PDB entry 5S4V | X-ray diffraction, 2.30 A resolution | chains A and E of the 6 polymer chains in the assembly

Chain A:
Name: Tubulin alpha-1B chain
Source organism: Bos taurus
Reference sequence: P81947 (TBA1B_BOVIN); residue numbers follow UniProt; this construct covers 1-451
Chain sequence (451 residues; numbered 1 to 451; the number before each row is that of its first residue):
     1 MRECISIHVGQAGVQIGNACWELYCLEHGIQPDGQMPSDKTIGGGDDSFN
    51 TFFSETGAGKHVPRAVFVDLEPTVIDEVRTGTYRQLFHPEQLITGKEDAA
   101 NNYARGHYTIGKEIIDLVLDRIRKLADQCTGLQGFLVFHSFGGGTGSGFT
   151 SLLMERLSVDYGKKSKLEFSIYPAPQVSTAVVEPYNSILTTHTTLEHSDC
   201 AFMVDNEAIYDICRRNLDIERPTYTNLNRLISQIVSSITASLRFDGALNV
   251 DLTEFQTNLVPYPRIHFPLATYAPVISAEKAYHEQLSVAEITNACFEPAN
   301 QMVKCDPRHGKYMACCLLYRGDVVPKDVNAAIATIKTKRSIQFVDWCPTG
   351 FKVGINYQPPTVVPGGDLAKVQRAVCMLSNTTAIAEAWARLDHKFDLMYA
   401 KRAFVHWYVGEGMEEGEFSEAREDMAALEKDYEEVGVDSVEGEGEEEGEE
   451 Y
Unresolved in the structure: 439-451
Metal / ion sites: Ca2+: D39, T41, G44, E55
Ligand contacts: GTP (guanosine-5'-triphosphate): G10, Q11, A12, Q15, I16, D69, D98, A99, A100, N101, S140, G142, G143, G144, T145, G146, I171, P173, V177, S178, E183, N206, Y224, L227, N228, I231
Reported in the primary citation:
  - binding site for N-(2-hydroxyphenyl)acetamide: T257

Chain E:
Name: Stathmin-4
Source organism: Rattus norvegicus
Reference sequence: P63043 (STMN4_RAT); residues 5-145 here correspond to UniProt positions 49-189 (UniProt number = residue number + 44)
Chain sequence (143 residues; row label = number of the first residue in the row):
     3 MADMEVIELNKCTSGQSFEVILKPPSFDGVPEFNASLPRRRDPSLEEIQK
    53 KLEAAEERRKYQEAELLKHLAEKREHEREVIQKAIEENNNFIKMAKEKLA
   103 QKMESNKENREAHLAAMLERLQEKDKHAEEVRKNKELKEEASR
Unresolved in the structure: 3-5, 29-43, 144-145
Construct notes: initiating methionine (3); expression tag (4)

How chain A and chain E interact:
Pairs across the interface - 60 pairs, chain A then chain E:
  Y108(A) with K53(E); A57(E), hydrophobic
  T109(A) with R61(E), hydrogen bond
  K112(A) with L54(E); E55(E); E58(E), salt bridge
  E113(A) with E58(E)
  L152(A) with I50(E), hydrophobic
  E155(A) with I50(E); K53(E), salt bridge
  R156(A) with L47(E)
  S158(A) with D44(E)
  V159(A) with P45(E)
  H197(A) with D44(E), salt bridge; P45(E)
  D245(A) with C14(E); S16(E), hydrogen bond (backbone-side chain)
  A247(A) with N12(E); S19(E)
  L248(A) with S19(E)
  P325(A) with Q18(E); F20(E), hydrophobic
  N329(A) with M6(E); V8(E); F20(E)
  I332(A) with V22(E), hydrophobic
  K336(A) with L24(E)
  D345(A) with P27(E); S28(E), hydrogen bond (backbone-backbone)
  C347(A) with P27(E)
  P348(A) with K25(E); P27(E)
  T349(A) with I23(E); L24(E), hydrogen bond (backbone-backbone); K25(E), hydrogen bond (backbone-backbone)
  G350(A) with V22(E); I23(E)
  F351(A) with E21(E); V22(E), hydrogen bond (backbone-backbone); L24(E), hydrophobic
  K352(A) with F20(E); E21(E), salt bridge
  V353(A) with S19(E); F20(E), hydrogen bond (backbone-backbone)
  G354(A) with Q18(E)
  I355(A) with G17(E); Q18(E), hydrogen bond (backbone-backbone)
  N356(A) with S16(E)
  Y357(A) with T15(E); S16(E), hydrogen bond (backbone-backbone); G17(E); Q18(E), hydrogen bond
  V409(A) with Q64(E)
  G410(A) with R61(E); Q64(E)
  E411(A) with R61(E), hydrogen bond (backbone-side chain)
  G412(A) with A57(E); R60(E), hydrogen bond (backbone-side chain); R61(E)
  E414(A) with R60(E), salt bridge
Other interface residues (no listed pair), chain A (40 interface residues in all): H107, E196, G246, V328, A333, W346
Other interface residues (no listed pair), chain E (31 interface residues in all): S46, Q51

Overview:
The interface between chain A and chain E involves 40 residues on one side and 31 on the other, with 12
hydrogen bonds and 5 salt bridges. Polar contacts include K112(A)-E58(E), E155(A)-K53(E) and H197(A)-D44(E).
Ligands of chain A: GTP. From the paper: a binding site for N-(2-hydroxyphenyl)acetamide at T257(A).
Here chain A is Tubulin alpha-1B chain (Bos taurus) and chain E is Stathmin-4 (Rattus norvegicus). Entry 5S4V
(Tubulin-Z57040482-complex) was determined by X-ray diffraction, deposited together with 5S4L, 5S4M, 5S4N,
5S4O, 5S4P, 5S4Q and 52 further entries.
